PDB entry 5W9P | electron microscopy, 4.00 A resolution | chains F and G of the 12 polymer chains in the assembly

== Chain F ==
Name: G4 vh
From: Mus musculus
Sequence (233 residues; numbered 1 to 224 plus 9 insertion-coded residues; the number before each row is that of its first residue; a row labelled like 82A-82C holds insertion residues (82A, then the next letters in order)):
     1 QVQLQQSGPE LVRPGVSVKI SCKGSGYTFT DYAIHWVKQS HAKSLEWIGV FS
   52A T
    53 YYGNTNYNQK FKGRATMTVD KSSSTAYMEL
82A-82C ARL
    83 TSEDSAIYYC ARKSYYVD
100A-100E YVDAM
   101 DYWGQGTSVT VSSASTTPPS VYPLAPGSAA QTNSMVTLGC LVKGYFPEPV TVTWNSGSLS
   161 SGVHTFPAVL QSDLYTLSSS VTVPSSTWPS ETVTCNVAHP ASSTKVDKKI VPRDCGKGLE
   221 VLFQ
Unresolved in the structure: 111-224
Disulfides: Cys22-Cys92

== Chain G ==
Name: G4 vl
From: Mus musculus
Sequence (218 residues; numbered 1113 to 1330; the number before each row is that of its first residue):
  1113 DIVLTQSPAS LAVSLGQRAT ISCRASESVD NYGISFMNWF QQKPGQPPKL LISATSNQGS
  1173 GVPARFIGSG SGTDFSLNIH PVEEDDTAMY FCQQSKEVPR TFGGGTKLEI KRTDAAPTVS
  1233 IFPPSSEQLT SGGASVVCFL NNFYPKDINV KWKIDGSERQ NGVLNSWTDQ DSKDSTYSMS
  1293 STLTLTKDEY ERHNSYTCEA THKTSTSPIV KSFNRNEC
Unresolved in the structure: 1224-1330
Disulfides: Cys1135-Cys1204

== Chain F / chain G interface ==
Contacting residue pairs (31; chain F residue first):
  Gln39(F) - Gln1154(G)  hydrogen bond
  Ala42(F) - Phe1203(G)
  Lys43(F) - Ala1121(G)
  Lys43(F) - Gly1216(G)
  Leu45(F) - Phe1203(G)  hydrophobic
  Leu45(F) - Phe1214(G)  hydrophobic
  Trp47(F) - Pro1211(G)
  Trp47(F) - Arg1212(G)
  Trp47(F) - Phe1214(G)
  Tyr91(F) - Gln1154(G)  hydrogen bond
  Tyr91(F) - Gln1158(G)
  Tyr91(F) - Pro1159(G)  hydrophobic
  Tyr91(F) - Pro1160(G)
  Tyr98(F) - Leu1162(G)  hydrophobic
  Tyr98(F) - Ser1172(G)
  Val99(F) - Ser1165(G)
  Val99(F) - Thr1167(G)
  Tyr100A(F) - Ile1146(G)  hydrophobic
  Tyr100A(F) - Phe1148(G)
  Val100B(F) - Ile1146(G)  hydrophobic
  Val100B(F) - Asn1150(G)
  Val100B(F) - Ser1207(G)
  Asp100C(F) - Asn1150(G)
  Asp100C(F) - Ser1207(G)  hydrogen bond (backbone-side chain)
  Asp100C(F) - Arg1212(G)  salt bridge
  Met100E(F) - Phe1152(G)  hydrophobic
  Trp103(F) - Phe1152(G)
  Trp103(F) - Pro1159(G)  hydrophobic
  Trp103(F) - Pro1160(G)  hydrogen bond (side chain-backbone)
  Gly104(F) - Pro1159(G)
  Gln105(F) - Pro1159(G)
Also at the interface, not in a pair above, chain F (21 interface residues in all): Val37, Glu46, Asn60, Asp100, Ala100D, Asp101
Also at the interface, not in a pair above, chain G (24 interface residues in all): Ala1166, Ser1168, Met1201, Thr1213, Gly1217

== In short ==
Chain F and chain G form an interface of 21 and 24 residues respectively, with 4 hydrogen bonds and 1 salt
bridge. Polar contacts include Asp100C(F)-Arg1212(G), Gln39(F)-Gln1154(G) and Tyr91(F)-Gln1154(G).
Chain F is G4 vh and chain G is G4 vl, both from Mus musculus; the structure, MERS S ectodomain trimer in
complex with variable domain of neutralizing antibody G4, was determined by electron microscopy together with
5VZR, 5W9H, 5W9I, 5W9J, 5W9K, 5W9L and 3 further entries from the same study.
